PDB entry 3LXF | X-ray diffraction, 2.30 A resolution | chains B and C of the 5 polymer chains in the assembly

Chain B (and C):
Molecule: Ferredoxin
From: Novosphingobium aromaticivorans
Notes: chain C of this document is another copy of the same molecule, construct and numbering; everything in this record applies to it too
UniProtKB: Q2G8A3 (Q2G8A3_NOVAD); residues 2-105 here correspond to UniProt positions 17-120 (UniProt number = residue number + 15)
Amino-acid sequence (104 residues; row label = number of the first residue in the row):
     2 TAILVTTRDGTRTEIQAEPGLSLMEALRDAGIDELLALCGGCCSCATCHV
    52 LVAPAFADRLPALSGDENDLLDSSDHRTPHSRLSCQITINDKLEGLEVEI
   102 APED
Ion coordination: 2Fe-2S cluster Fe: C40, C46, C49, C86
Small-molecule neighbours: 2Fe-2S cluster (FES): A38, C40, G41, G42, C44, S45, C46, C49, L84, C86

Interface between chain B and chain C:
Pairs across the interface - 16 pairs, chain B then chain C:
  L37(B) with A58(C), hydrophobic; P80(C), hydrophobic; H81(C)
  L39(B) with A63(C); L64(C), hydrogen bond (backbone-backbone); P80(C)
  C40(B) with A63(C); L64(C)
  S45(B) with G66(C); N69(C), hydrogen bond (backbone-side chain)
  C46(B) with L64(C), hydrophobic; N69(C)
  L71(B) with N69(C)
  S74(B) with D73(C)
  E104(B) with P80(C)
  D105(B) with P80(C)
Interface residues without a listed pair, chain B (11 interface residues in all): G41, T48
Interface residues without a listed pair, chain C (9 interface residues in all): S65

In short:
The interface between chain B and chain C involves 11 residues on one side and 9 on the other; the contacts
include 2 hydrogen bonds. Polar pairs include S45(B)-N69(C) and L39(B)-L64(C). Chain B binds 2Fe-2S cluster.
Both chains are Ferredoxin (Novosphingobium aromaticivorans). Entry 3LXF (Crystal Structure of [2Fe-2S]
Ferredoxin Arx from Novosphingobium aromaticivorans) was determined by X-ray diffraction together with 3LXD,
3LXH and 3LXI from the same study.
